PDB entry 6DBX | electron microscopy, 4.20 A resolution (low resolution: residue-level contacts below are approximate; hydrogen-bond / salt-bridge calls are withheld) | chains A and E of the 6 polymer chains in the assembly

Chain A:
Protein: Recombination activating gene 1 - MBP chimera
Source organism: Escherichia coli
Notes: EC 2.3.2.27
UniProtKB: chimeric construct of P0AEX9, O13033: residues -113 to 250 from P0AEX9 (MALE_ECOLI) positions 29-392 (UniProt number = residue number + 142); residues 271-1031 from O13033 positions 271-1031 (same numbers)
Sequence (1159 residues; each row starts with the number of its first residue; numbers below 1 keep their minus sign (Met-127 is residue -127)):
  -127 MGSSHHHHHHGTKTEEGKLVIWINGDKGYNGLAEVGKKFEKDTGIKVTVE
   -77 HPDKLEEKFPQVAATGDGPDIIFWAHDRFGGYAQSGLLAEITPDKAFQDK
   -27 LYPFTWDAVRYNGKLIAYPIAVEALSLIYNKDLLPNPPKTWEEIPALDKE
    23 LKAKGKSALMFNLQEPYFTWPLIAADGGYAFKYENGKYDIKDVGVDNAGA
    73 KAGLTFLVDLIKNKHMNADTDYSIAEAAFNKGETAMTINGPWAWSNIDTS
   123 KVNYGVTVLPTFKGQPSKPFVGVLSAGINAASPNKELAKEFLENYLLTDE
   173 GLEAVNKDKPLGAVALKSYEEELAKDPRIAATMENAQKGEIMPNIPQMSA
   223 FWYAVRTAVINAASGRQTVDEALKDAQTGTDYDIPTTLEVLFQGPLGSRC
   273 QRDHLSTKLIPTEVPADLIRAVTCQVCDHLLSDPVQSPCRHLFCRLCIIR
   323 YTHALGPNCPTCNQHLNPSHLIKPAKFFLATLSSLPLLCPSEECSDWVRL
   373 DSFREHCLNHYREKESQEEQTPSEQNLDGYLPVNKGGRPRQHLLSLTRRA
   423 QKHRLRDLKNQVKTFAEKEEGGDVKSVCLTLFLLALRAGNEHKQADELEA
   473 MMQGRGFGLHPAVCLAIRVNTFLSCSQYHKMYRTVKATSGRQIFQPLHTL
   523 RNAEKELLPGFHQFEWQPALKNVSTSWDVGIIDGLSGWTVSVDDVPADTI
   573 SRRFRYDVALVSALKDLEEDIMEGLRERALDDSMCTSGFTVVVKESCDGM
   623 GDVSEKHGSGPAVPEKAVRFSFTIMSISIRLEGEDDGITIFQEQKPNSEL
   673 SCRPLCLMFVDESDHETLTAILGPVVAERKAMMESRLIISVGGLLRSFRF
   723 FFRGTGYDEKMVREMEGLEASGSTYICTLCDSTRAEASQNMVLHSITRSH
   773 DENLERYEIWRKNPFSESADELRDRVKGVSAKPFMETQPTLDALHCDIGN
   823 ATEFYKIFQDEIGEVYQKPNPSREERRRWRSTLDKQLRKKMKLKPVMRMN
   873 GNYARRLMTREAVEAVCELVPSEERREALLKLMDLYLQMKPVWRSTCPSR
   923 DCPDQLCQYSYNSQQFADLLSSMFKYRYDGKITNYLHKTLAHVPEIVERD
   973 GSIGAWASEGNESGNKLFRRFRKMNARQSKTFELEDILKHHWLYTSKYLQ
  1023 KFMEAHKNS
Unresolved in the structure: -127 to 407, 630-635, 1029-1031
Sequence notes: initiating methionine (-127); expression tag (-126 to -114); linker (251-270)
Ion coordination: Ca2+ site 1: Asp620, Glu984; Ca2+ site 2: Asp620, Glu684, Asp730; Zn2+: Cys749, Cys752, His959

Chain E:
Molecule: Forward strand of 12-RSS substrate DNA
Sequence (50 nucleotides; row label = number of the first residue in the row):
     1 GATCTGGCCTGTCTTACACAGTGCTACAGACTGGAACAAAAACCCTGCAG

Interface between chain A and chain E:
Pairs across the interface (10; chain A residue first):
  Arg459(A) with DT32(E)
  Asn462(A) with DT32(E)
  His464(A) with DC31(E)
  Pro867(A) with DC17(E)
  Val868(A) with DC17(E)
  Met869(A) with DA16(E); DC17(E)
  Asn872(A) with DA18(E)
  Lys988(A) with DG21(E)
  Arg992(A) with DG21(E)
Also at the interface, not in a pair above, chain A (11 interface residues in all): Ala460, Arg870
Also at the interface, not in a pair above, chain E (7 interface residues in all): DA20

In short:
Chain A and chain E form an interface of 11 and 7 residues respectively. Asp620(A) and Glu984(A) coordinate
Ca2+ site 1. Asp620(A), Glu684(A) and Asp730(A) coordinate Ca2+ site 2.
Chain A is Recombination activating gene 1 - MBP chimera (Escherichia coli) and chain E is Forward strand of
12-RSS substrate DNA; the structure, Cryo-EM structure of RAG in complex with 12-RSS substrate DNA, was
determined by electron microscopy (same publication as 6DBI, 6DBJ, 6DBL, 6DBO, 6DBQ, 6DBR and 4 further
entries).
